Entry 6ECN (X-ray diffraction, 3.40 A resolution); this record covers chains A and B of the 3 polymer chains in the assembly.

# Chain A
Molecule: HIV-1 ca
From: Human immunodeficiency virus 1
Reference sequence: P04591 (GAG_HV1H2); residues 1-231 here correspond to UniProt positions 133-363 (UniProt number = residue number + 132)
Chain sequence (231 residues; each row starts with the number of its first residue):
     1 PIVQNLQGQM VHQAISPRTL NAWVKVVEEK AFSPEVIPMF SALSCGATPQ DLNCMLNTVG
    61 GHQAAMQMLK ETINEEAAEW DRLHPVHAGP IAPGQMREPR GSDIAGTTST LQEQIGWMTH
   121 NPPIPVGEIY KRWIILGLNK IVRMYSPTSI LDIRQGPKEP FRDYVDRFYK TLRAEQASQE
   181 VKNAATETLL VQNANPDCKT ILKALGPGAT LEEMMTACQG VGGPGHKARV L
Unresolved in the structure: 87-96, 177-184, 220-231
Cystine bridges: C198-C218
Sequence notes: conflict L6 (Ile138 in P04591), L83 (Val215 in P04591), H120 (Asn252 in P04591), G208 (Ala340 in P04591); engineered mutation C45 (Glu177 in P04591), C54 (Thr186 in P04591), A184 (Trp316 in P04591), A185 (Met317 in P04591)
What the authors report for this chain:
  - mutagenesis - P90A: unchanged binding to TRIMCyp
  - mutagenesis - P90A: decreased binding to BCCCyp

# Chain B
Molecule: HIV-1 ca
From: Human immunodeficiency virus
Reference sequence: P04591 (GAG_HV1H2); residues 1-231 here correspond to UniProt positions 133-363 (UniProt number = residue number + 132)
Chain sequence (231 residues; numbered 1 to 231; the number before each row is that of its first residue):
     1 PIVQNLQGQM VHQAISPRTL NAWVKVVEEK AFSPEVIPMF SCLSEGATPQ DLNEMLNTVG
    61 GHQAAMQMLK ETINEEAAEW DRLHPVHAGP IAPGQMREPR GSDIAGTTST LQEQIGWMTH
   121 NPPIPVGEIY KRWIILGLNK IVRMYSPTSI LDIRQGPKEP FRDYVDRFYK TLRAEQASQE
   181 VKNAATETLL VQNANPDCKT ILKALGPGAT LEEMMTACQG VGGPGHKARV L
Unresolved in the structure: 89-95, 178-182, 220-231
Cystine bridges: C198-C218
Sequence notes: conflict L6 (Ile138 in P04591), L83 (Val215 in P04591), H120 (Asn252 in P04591), G208 (Ala340 in P04591); engineered mutation C42 (Ala174 in P04591), E54 (Thr186 in P04591), A184 (Trp316 in P04591), A185 (Met317 in P04591)

# Interface between chain A and chain B
Inter-chain disulfides: C54(A)-C42(B)
Pairs across the interface (36; chain A residue first):
  Q7(A) - Q4(B)
  A14(A) - E45(B)
  I15(A) - E45(B)
  P17(A) - T19(B)
  P17(A) - A22(B)  hydrophobic
  P17(A) - L43(B)  hydrophobic
  L20(A) - C42(B)  hydrophobic
  Q50(A) - E45(B)
  C54(A) - C42(B)  disulfide
  C54(A) - E45(B)  hydrogen bond
  N57(A) - P38(B)
  N57(A) - R173(B)  hydrogen bond (backbone-side chain)
  T58(A) - E35(B)
  T58(A) - M39(B)
  V59(A) - R173(B)
  G60(A) - E35(B)
  G60(A) - K170(B)  hydrogen bond (backbone-side chain)
  H62(A) - D166(B)
  Q63(A) - D166(B)  hydrogen bond (backbone-side chain)
  Q63(A) - Y169(B)
  Q63(A) - K170(B)
  Q63(A) - R173(B)
  A64(A) - V165(B)  hydrophobic
  A64(A) - D166(B)  hydrogen bond (backbone-side chain)
  A64(A) - M215(B)  hydrophobic
  Q67(A) - Y169(B)
  Q67(A) - L211(B)
  M68(A) - E212(B)
  M68(A) - M215(B)  hydrophobic
  E71(A) - T210(B)
  E71(A) - L211(B)  hydrogen bond (side chain-backbone)
  K140(A) - E212(B)  salt bridge
  M144(A) - E212(B)
  M144(A) - T216(B)
  M144(A) - Q219(B)  hydrogen bond (backbone-side chain)
  Y145(A) - R162(B)
Other interface residues (no listed pair), chain A (25 interface residues in all): H12, D51, G61, A65, E75
Other interface residues (no listed pair), chain B (22 interface residues in all): R18

# Overview
Chain A and chain B form an interface of 25 and 22 residues respectively, with 1 disulfide bond, 7 hydrogen
bonds and 1 salt bridge. Polar contacts include K140(A)-E212(B), C54(A)-E45(B) and N57(A)-R173(B). From the
paper: P90A of chain A reduces binding to BCCCyp; P90A of chain A leaves binding to TRIMCyp unchanged.
Here chain A is HIV-1 ca (Human immunodeficiency virus 1) and chain B is HIV-1 ca (Human immunodeficiency
virus). Entry 6ECN (HIV-1 CA 1/2-hexamer-EE) was determined by X-ray diffraction together with 6ECO, 6OBH and
6EC2 from the same study.
